PDB entry 2JEI | X-ray diffraction, 2.39 A resolution | chains A and T of the 3 polymer chains in the assembly

Chain A:
Name: DNA polymerase IV
Source organism: Sulfolobus solfataricus
Notes: EC 2.7.7.7
UniProt: Q97W02 (DPO42_SULSO); residues 1-352 here = UniProt positions 1-352
Chain sequence (358 residues; numbered -5 to 352; the number before each row is that of its first residue; numbers below 1 keep their minus sign (His-5 is residue -5)):
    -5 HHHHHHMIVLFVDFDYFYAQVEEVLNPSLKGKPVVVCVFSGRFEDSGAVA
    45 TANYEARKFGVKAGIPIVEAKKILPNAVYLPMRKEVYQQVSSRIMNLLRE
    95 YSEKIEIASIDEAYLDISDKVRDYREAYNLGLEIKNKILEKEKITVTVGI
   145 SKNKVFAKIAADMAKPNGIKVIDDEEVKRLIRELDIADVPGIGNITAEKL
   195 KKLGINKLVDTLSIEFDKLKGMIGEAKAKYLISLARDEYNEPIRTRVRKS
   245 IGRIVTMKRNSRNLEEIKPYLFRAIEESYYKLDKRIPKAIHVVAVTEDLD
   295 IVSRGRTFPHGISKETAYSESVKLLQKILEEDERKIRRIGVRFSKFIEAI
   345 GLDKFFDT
Unresolved in the structure: -5 to -2, 343-352
Ion coordination: Ca2+ site 1: Asp7, Phe8, Asp105 (together with 2'-deoxyguanosine-5'-triphosphate); Ca2+ site 2: Asp7, Asp105, Glu106 (together with 2'-deoxyguanosine-5'-triphosphate) (shared with 1 residue of chain P); Ca2+ site 3: Ala181, Ile186
Residues lining bound ligands: 2'-deoxyguanosine-5'-triphosphate (DGT): Asp7, Phe8, Asp9, Tyr10, Phe11, Tyr12, Val32, Ala44, Thr45, Tyr48, Arg51, Ala57, Gly58, Ile104, Asp105, Lys159
Curated features (UniProtKB/Swiss-Prot):
  - active site: Glu106
  - binding site (Mg(2+)): Asp7, Asp105
  - site: Tyr12 (Substrate discrimination)
  - mutagenesis: Asp105 to Glu106 (Loss of function), Glu342 to Thr352 (Almost complete loss of interaction with PCNA)

Chain T:
Molecule: 18-nt DNA strand
Sequence (18 nucleotides; row label = number of the first residue in the row):
     1 TCACXGAATCCTTCCCCC
Unresolved in the structure: 1-2
Modified positions: BZG (6-(benzyloxy)-9-(2-deoxy-5-O-phosphono-beta-D-erythro-pentofuranosyl)-9H-purin-2-amine) at position 5

How chain A and chain T interact:
Pairs across the interface - 36 pairs, chain A then chain T:
  Val32(A) with DC4(T), phosphate contact; BZG_5(T), sugar contact
  Ser34(A) with DC4(T), hydrogen bond to the phosphate
  Gly41(A) with DA3(T), hydrogen bond to the phosphate; DC4(T), sugar contact
  Ala42(A) with DC4(T), sugar contact
  Gly58(A) with DA3(T), phosphate contact
  Pro60(A) with DA3(T), base contact
  Val62(A) with DA3(T), base contact
  Glu63(A) with DA3(T), hydrogen bond to the base
  Lys78(A) with DG6(T), sugar contact
  Gly218(A) with DC11(T), phosphate contact
  Glu219(A) with DC11(T), hydrogen bond to the phosphate
  Ala220(A) with DC10(T), phosphate contact; DC11(T), hydrogen bond to the phosphate
  Arg242(A) with DG6(T), phosphate contact; DA7(T), salt bridge to the phosphate; DA8(T), phosphate contact
  Lys243(A) with DA8(T), hydrogen bond to the phosphate; DT9(T), salt bridge to the phosphate
  Ser244(A) with DA7(T), phosphate contact; DA8(T), hydrogen bond to the phosphate
  Ile245(A) with DA7(T), phosphate contact
  Gly246(A) with DG6(T), phosphate contact; DA7(T), hydrogen bond to the phosphate
  Arg247(A) with DG6(T), salt bridge to the phosphate
  Ile248(A) with BZG_5(T), base contact; DG6(T), hydrogen bond to the phosphate
  Thr250(A) with DC4(T), sugar contact; BZG_5(T), base contact
  Arg331(A) with DA3(T), sugar contact; DC4(T), salt bridge to the phosphate
  Arg332(A) with DC4(T), salt bridge to the phosphate; BZG_5(T), base contact
  Arg336(A) with DG6(T), sugar contact; DA7(T), salt bridge to the phosphate
Interface residues without a listed pair, chain A (30 interface residues in all): Arg36, Phe37, Ser40, Lys221, Val241, Val249, Lys275

Overview:
30 residues of chain A and 9 residues of chain T are in contact; the contacts include 9 hydrogen bonds and 6
salt bridges. Among the polar pairs are Glu63(A)-DA3(T), Ser34(A)-DC4(T) and Gly41(A)-DA3(T). Ligands of chain
A: 2'-deoxyguanosine-5'-triphosphate.
Chain A is DNA polymerase IV (Sulfolobus solfataricus) and chain T is an 18-nt DNA strand; the structure, The
Molecular Basis of Selectivity of Nucleoside Triphosphate Incorporation Opposite O6-Benzylguanine by
Sulfolobus solfataricus DNA Polymerase ..., was determined by X-ray diffraction (same publication as 2JEF,
2JEG and 2JEJ).
